PDB entry 5NSS | electron microscopy, 5.80 A resolution (low resolution: residue-level contacts below are approximate; hydrogen-bond / salt-bridge calls are withheld) | chains D and M of the 14 polymer chains in the assembly

[Chain D]
Protein: DNA-directed RNA polymerase subunit beta'
From: Escherichia coli K-12
Notes: EC 2.7.7.6
UniProtKB: P0A8T7 (RPOC_ECOLI); numbering as in UniProt; present here: 1-54, 99-1407
Chain sequence (1449 residues; numbered 1 to 1407 plus 44 insertion-coded residues; 2 numbers in that range are skipped by the numbering (no residue carries them; nothing is unmodelled there); the number before each row is that of its first residue; a row labelled like 54A-54Z holds insertion residues (54A, then the next letters in order); X marks 42 residues of unknown identity (built as UNK)):
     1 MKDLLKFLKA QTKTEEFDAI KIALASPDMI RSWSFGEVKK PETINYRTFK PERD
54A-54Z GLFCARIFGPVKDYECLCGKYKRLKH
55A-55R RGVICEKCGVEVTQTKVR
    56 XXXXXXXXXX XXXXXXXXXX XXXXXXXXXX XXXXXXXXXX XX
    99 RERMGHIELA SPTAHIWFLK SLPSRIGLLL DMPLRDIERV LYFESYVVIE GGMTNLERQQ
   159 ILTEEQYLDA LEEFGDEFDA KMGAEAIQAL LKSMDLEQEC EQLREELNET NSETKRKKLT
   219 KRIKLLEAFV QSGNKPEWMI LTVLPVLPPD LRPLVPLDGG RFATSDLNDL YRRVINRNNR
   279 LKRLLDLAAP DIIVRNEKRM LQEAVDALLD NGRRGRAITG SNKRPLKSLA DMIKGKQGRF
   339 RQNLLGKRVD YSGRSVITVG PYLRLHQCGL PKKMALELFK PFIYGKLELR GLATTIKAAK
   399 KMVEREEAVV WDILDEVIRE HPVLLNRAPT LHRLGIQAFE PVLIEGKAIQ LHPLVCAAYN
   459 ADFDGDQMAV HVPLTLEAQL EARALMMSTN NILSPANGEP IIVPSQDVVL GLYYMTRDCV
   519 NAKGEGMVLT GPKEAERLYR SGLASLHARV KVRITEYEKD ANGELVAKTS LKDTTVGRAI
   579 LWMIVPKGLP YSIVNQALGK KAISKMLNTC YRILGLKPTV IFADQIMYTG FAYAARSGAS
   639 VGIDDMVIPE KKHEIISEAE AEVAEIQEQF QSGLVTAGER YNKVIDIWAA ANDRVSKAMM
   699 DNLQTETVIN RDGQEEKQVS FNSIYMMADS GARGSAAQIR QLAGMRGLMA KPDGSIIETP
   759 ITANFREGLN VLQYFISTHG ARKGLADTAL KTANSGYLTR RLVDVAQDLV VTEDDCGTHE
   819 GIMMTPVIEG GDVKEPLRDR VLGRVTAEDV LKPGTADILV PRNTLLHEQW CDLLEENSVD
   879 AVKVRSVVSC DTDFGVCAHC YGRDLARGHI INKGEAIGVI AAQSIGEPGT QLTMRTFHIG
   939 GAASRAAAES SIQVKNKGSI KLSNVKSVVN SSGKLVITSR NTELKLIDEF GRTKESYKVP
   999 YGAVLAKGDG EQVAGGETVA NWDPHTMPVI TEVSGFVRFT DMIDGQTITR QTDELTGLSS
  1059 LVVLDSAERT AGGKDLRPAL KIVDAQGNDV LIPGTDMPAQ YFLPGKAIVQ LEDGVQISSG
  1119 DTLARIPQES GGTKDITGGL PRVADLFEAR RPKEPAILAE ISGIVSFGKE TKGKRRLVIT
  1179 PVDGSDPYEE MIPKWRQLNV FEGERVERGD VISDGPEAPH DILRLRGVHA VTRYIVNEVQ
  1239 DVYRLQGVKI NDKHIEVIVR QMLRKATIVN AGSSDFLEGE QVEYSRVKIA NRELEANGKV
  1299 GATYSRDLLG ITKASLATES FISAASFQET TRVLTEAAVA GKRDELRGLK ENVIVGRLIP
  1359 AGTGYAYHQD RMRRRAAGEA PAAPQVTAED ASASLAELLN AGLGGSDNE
Disordered / not traced: 1-14, 54A-54Z, 55A-55R, 1048-1055, 1377-1407
UniProt features mapped onto this chain:
  - binding site (Zn(2+)): Cys54P, Cys55E, Cys814, Cys888, Cys895, Cys898
  - binding site (Mg(2+)): Asp460, Asp462, Asp464
  - modified residue: Lys983 (N6-acetyllysine)
  - mutagenesis: Gln504 (Q504P: Resistant to antibiotics salinamide A and B), Asn690 (N690D: Resistant to antibiotics salinamide A and B), Met697 (M697V: Resistant to antibiotics salinamide A and B), Ala735 (A735T: Resistant to antibiotics salinamide A and B), Arg738 (R738C/H/P/S: Resistant to antibiotics salinamide A and B), Ala748 (A748E: Resistant to antibiotics salinamide A and B), Pro758 (P758S/T: Resistant to antibiotics salinamide A and B), Phe763 (F763C: Resistant to antibiotics salinamide A and B), Ser775 (S775A: Resistant to antibiotics salinamide A and B), Ala779 (A779T/V: Resistant to antibiotics salinamide A and B), Arg780 (R780C: Resistant to antibiotics salinamide A and B), Gly782 (G782A/C: Resistant to antibiotics salinamide A and B), 1 further mutagenesis entry in UniProt

[Chain M]
Protein: RNA polymerase sigma-54 factor, RNA polymerase sigma-54 factor RpoN
From: Klebsiella pneumoniae
UniProtKB: chimeric construct of A0A060VKE4, A0A0J4U551, A0A1W1PRD8: residues -111 to 7 from A0A060VKE4 (A0A060VKE4_KLEPN) positions 1-119 (UniProt number = residue number + 112); residues 120-258 from A0A0J4U551 positions 120-305 (same numbers); residues 306-396 from A0A1W1PRD8 positions 306-414 (same numbers); residues 415-477 from A0A0J4U551 positions 415-477 (same numbers)
Chain sequence (581 residues; row label = number of the first residue in the row; note: 74 numbers in that range are skipped by the numbering (no residue carries them; nothing is unmodelled there); a row labelled like 257A-257Z holds insertion residues (257A, then the next letters in order); numbers below 1 keep their minus sign (Met-111 is residue -111); X marks 104 residues of unknown identity (built as UNK)):
  -111 MKQGLQLRLS QQLAMTPQLQ QAIRLLQLST LELQQELQQA LESNPLLEQT DLHDEVEAKE
   -51 VEDRESLDTV DALEQKEMPD ELPLDASWDE IYTAGTPSGN GVDYQDDELP VYQGETTQTX
     9 XXXXXXXXXX XXXXXXXXXX XXXXXXXXXX XXXXXXXXXX X
   120 LQDYLMWQVE LTPFTDTDRA IATSIVDAVD DTGYLTIQIE DIVDSIGDDE IGLEEVEAVL
   180 KRIQRFDPVG VAAKDLRDCL LIQLSQFAKE TPWLEEARLI ISDHLDLLAN HDFRTLMRVT
   240 RLKEEVLKEA VNLIQSLD
257A-257Z PRPGQSIHTSEPEYVIPDVLVRKVSG
258A-258V RWTVELNADSIPRLKINQQYAA
   259 XXXXXXXXXX XXXXXXXXXX XXXXXXXXXX XXXXXXXXXX XXXXXX
   306 MGNSARNDAD GQFIRSNLQE ARWLIKSLES RNDTLLRVSR CIVEQQQAFF EQGEEYMKPM
   366 VLADIAQAVE MHESTISRVT TQKYLHSPRG I
396A-396R FELKYFFSSHVNTEGGGE
   398 XXXXXXXXXX XXXXXX
   415 ASSTAIRALV KKLIAAENPA KPLSDSKLTS MLSEQGIMVA RRTVAKYRES LSIPPSNQRK
   475 QLV
Disordered / not traced: -111 to 7, 257A-257Z, 258A-258V, 312-319, 396A-396R

[Interface between chain D and chain M]
Contacting residue pairs - 2 pairs, chain D then chain M:
  Ile290(D) with Arg320(M); Leu323(M)
Also at the interface, not in a pair above, chain D (8 interface residues in all): Arg101, Arg270, Arg271, Asn274, Asn277, Arg278, Pro288
Also at the interface, not in a pair above, chain M (8 interface residues in all): Asp163, Glu169, Ile170, Gly171, Glu173, Glu174

[Summary]
The chain D/chain M interface involves 8 residues from each chain. From UniProt: 8 Zn2+-binding residues, 3
Mg2+-binding residues and 13 mutagenesis sites on chain D.
Here chain D is DNA-directed RNA polymerase subunit beta' (Escherichia coli K-12) and chain M is RNA
polymerase sigma-54 factor, RNA polymerase sigma-54 factor RpoN (Klebsiella pneumoniae). Entry 5NSS (Cryo-EM
structure of RNA polymerase-sigma54 holoenzyme with promoter DNA and transcription activator PspF intermedate
complex) was determined by electron microscopy, deposited together with 5NSR.
